8VWS - chains F and I of the 10 polymer chains in the assembly; structure by electron microscopy, 3.10 A resolution.

[Chain F]
Protein: Histone H4
Organism: Homo sapiens
Reference sequence: P62805 (H4_HUMAN); residues 1-102 here correspond to UniProt positions 2-103 (UniProt number = residue number + 1)
Amino-acid sequence (102 residues; each row starts with the number of its first residue):
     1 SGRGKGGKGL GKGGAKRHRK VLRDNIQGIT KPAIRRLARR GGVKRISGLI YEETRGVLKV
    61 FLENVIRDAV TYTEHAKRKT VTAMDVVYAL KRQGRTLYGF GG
Disordered / not traced: 1-21, 102

[Chain I]
Molecule: 601 I strand (non-damaged strand)
Sequence (147 nucleotides; numbered 1 to 147; the number before each row is that of its first residue):
     1 ATCGAGAATC CCGGTGCCGA GGCCGCTCAA TTGGTCGTAG ACAGCTCTAG CACCGCTTAA
    61 ACGCACGTAC GCGCTGTCCC CCGCGTTTTA ACCGCCAAGG GGATTACTCC CTAGTCTCCA
   121 GGCACGTGTC AGATCTATAC ATCCGAT

[Chain F / chain I interface]
Contacting residue pairs - 12 pairs, chain F then chain I:
  Arg35(F) with DC82(I), salt bridge to the phosphate
  Arg45(F) with DC81(I), sugar contact; DC82(I), phosphate contact
  Ile46(F) with DC81(I), sugar contact; DC82(I), hydrogen bond to the phosphate
  Ser47(F) with DC81(I), phosphate contact
  Gly48(F) with DC81(I), hydrogen bond to the phosphate
  Arg78(F) with DG102(I), phosphate contact; DA103(I), phosphate contact
  Lys79(F) with DG101(I), phosphate contact; DG102(I), hydrogen bond to the phosphate
  Thr80(F) with DG102(I), hydrogen bond to the phosphate
Other interface residues (no listed pair), chain F (11 interface residues in all): Arg39, Lys44, Lys77
Other interface residues (no listed pair), chain I (6 interface residues in all): DG83

[Overview]
The interface between chain F and chain I involves 11 residues on one side and 6 on the other; the contacts
include 4 hydrogen bonds and 1 salt bridge. Polar contacts include Ile46(F)-DC82(I), Gly48(F)-DC81(I) and
Lys79(F)-DG102(I).
Here chain F is Histone H4 (Homo sapiens) and chain I is 601 I strand (non-damaged strand). Entry 8VWS
(Nucleosome containing 8oxoG at SHL-6) was determined by electron microscopy (same publication as 8VWT, 8VWU
and 8VWV).
